5WS4 - chains A and B; structure by X-ray diffraction, 3.40 A resolution.

# Chain A (and B)
Protein: Macrolide export ATP-binding/permease protein MacB
From: Acinetobacter baumannii
Notes: EC 3.6.3.-; chain B of this document is another copy of the same molecule, construct and numbering; everything in this record applies to it too
UniProt: A0A0D8G707 (A0A0D8G707_ACIBA); residues 1-664 here = UniProt positions 1-664
Amino-acid sequence (671 residues; numbered -6 to 664; the number before each row is that of its first residue; numbers below 1 keep their minus sign (Met-6 is residue -6)):
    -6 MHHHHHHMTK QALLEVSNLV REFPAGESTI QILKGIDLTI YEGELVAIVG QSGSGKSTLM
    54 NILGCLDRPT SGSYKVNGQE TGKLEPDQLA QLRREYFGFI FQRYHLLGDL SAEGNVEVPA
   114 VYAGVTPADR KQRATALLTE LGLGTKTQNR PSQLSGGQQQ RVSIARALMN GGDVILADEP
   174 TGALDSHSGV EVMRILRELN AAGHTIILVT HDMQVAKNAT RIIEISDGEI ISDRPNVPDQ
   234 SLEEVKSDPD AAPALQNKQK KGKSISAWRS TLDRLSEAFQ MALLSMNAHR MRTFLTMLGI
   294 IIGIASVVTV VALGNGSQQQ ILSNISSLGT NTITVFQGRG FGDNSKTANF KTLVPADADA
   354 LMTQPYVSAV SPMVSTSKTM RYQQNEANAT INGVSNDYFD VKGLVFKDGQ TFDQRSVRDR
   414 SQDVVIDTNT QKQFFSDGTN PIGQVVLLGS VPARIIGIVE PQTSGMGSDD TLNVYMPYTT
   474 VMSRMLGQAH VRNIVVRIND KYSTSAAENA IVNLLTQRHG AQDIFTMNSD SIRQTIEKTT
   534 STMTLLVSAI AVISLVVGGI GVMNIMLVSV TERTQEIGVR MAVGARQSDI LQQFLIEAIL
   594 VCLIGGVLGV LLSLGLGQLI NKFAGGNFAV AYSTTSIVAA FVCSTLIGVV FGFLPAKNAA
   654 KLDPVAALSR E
Unresolved in the structure: -6 to 2, 248-259
Differences from the reference sequence: expression tag (-6 to 0)
Residues lining bound ligands: adenosine 5'-O-(2-thiodiphosphate) (AT4; 5'-O-[(R)-hydroxy(thiophosphonooxy)phosphoryl]adenosine): Phe16, Ile25, Gln44, Ser45, Gly46, Ser47, Gly48, Lys49, Ser50, Thr51
What the authors report for this chain:
  - binding site for adenosine 5'-O-(2-thiodiphosphate): Phe16
  - mutagenesis - E172Q: abolished growth

# Chain A / chain B interface
Pairs across the interface (87):
  Gln44(A) - Asp178(B)
  Gln44(A) - Ser179(B)  hydrogen bond (side chain-backbone)
  Gln44(A) - His180(B)
  Ser45(A) - Asp178(B)  hydrogen bond (backbone-side chain)
  Arg96(A) - Arg96(B)
  Arg96(A) - Glu664(B)  salt bridge
  Gly175(A) - Gly175(B)
  Leu177(A) - His204(B)
  Asp178(A) - Gln44(B)
  Asp178(A) - Ser45(B)  hydrogen bond (side chain-backbone)
  Asp178(A) - His204(B)
  Ser179(A) - Gln44(B)  hydrogen bond (backbone-side chain)
  Ser179(A) - His204(B)
  His180(A) - Gln44(B)
  His204(A) - Asp178(B)
  His204(A) - Ser179(B)
  Met284(A) - Leu560(B)  hydrophobic
  Arg285(A) - Asn557(B)
  Arg285(A) - Val561(B)
  Leu288(A) - Met556(B)  hydrophobic
  Leu288(A) - Asn557(B)
  Leu288(A) - Leu560(B)  hydrophobic
  Thr289(A) - Asn557(B)  hydrogen bond
  Leu291(A) - Ile553(B)  hydrophobic
  Ile295(A) - Ile546(B)  hydrophobic
  Ile295(A) - Val550(B)  hydrophobic
  Ile295(A) - Ile553(B)  hydrophobic
  Ser299(A) - Ile546(B)
  Val303(A) - Ile543(B)  hydrophobic
  Arg332(A) - Glu501(B)  salt bridge
  Arg332(A) - Asn502(B)  hydrogen bond
  Arg332(A) - Gln515(B)
  Arg332(A) - Thr519(B)  hydrogen bond
  Lys339(A) - Gln510(B)
  Phe343(A) - Thr509(B)
  Phe343(A) - Gln510(B)
  Phe343(A) - His512(B)
  Phe343(A) - Gly513(B)
  Phe343(A) - Ala514(B)  hydrophobic
  Asn502(A) - Arg332(B)  hydrogen bond
  Asn506(A) - Phe334(B)
  Asn506(A) - Lys339(B)
  Thr509(A) - Phe343(B)
  Gln510(A) - Lys339(B)
  Gln510(A) - Phe343(B)
  Gly513(A) - Phe343(B)
  Ala514(A) - Phe343(B)  hydrophobic
  Ala514(A) - Asp516(B)
  Gln515(A) - Gly331(B)
  Gln515(A) - Arg332(B)
  Gln515(A) - Gly333(B)  hydrogen bond (side chain-backbone)
  Gln515(A) - Gln515(B)
  Gln515(A) - Asp516(B)
  Asp516(A) - Ala514(B)
  Asp516(A) - Gln515(B)  hydrogen bond (side chain-backbone)
  Asp516(A) - Asp516(B)
  Val540(A) - Val540(B)  hydrophobic
  Val540(A) - Ile543(B)  hydrophobic
  Ile543(A) - Val303(B)  hydrophobic
  Ile543(A) - Ile543(B)  hydrophobic
  Ile543(A) - Ala544(B)
  Ala544(A) - Ile543(B)
  Ile546(A) - Ile295(B)  hydrophobic
  Ile546(A) - Ser299(B)
  Ile546(A) - Ser547(B)
  Ser547(A) - Ile546(B)
  Ser547(A) - Ser547(B)
  Ser547(A) - Val550(B)
  Val550(A) - Ile295(B)  hydrophobic
  Val550(A) - Ser547(B)
  Val550(A) - Val550(B)  hydrophobic
  Val550(A) - Gly551(B)
  Gly551(A) - Val550(B)
  Ile553(A) - Leu291(B)  hydrophobic
  Ile553(A) - Ile295(B)  hydrophobic
  Met556(A) - Leu288(B)  hydrophobic
  Asn557(A) - Arg285(B)
  Asn557(A) - Leu288(B)
  Asn557(A) - Thr289(B)  hydrogen bond
  Asn557(A) - Ile558(B)
  Ile558(A) - Asn557(B)
  Ile558(A) - Ile558(B)  hydrophobic
  Leu560(A) - Met284(B)  hydrophobic
  Val561(A) - Arg285(B)
  Val561(A) - Val561(B)  hydrophobic
  Glu664(A) - Arg96(B)  salt bridge
  Glu664(A) - Glu664(B)
Other interface residues (no listed pair), chain A (47 interface residues in all): Gln95, Ala176, Gly292, Val505, Met536
Other interface residues (no listed pair), chain B (53 interface residues in all): Gln95, Ala176, Leu177, Gly292, Gly335, Val505, Met536

# Summary
Chain A and chain B form an interface of 47 and 53 residues respectively, with 11 hydrogen bonds and 3 salt
bridges. Polar pairs include Arg96(A)-Glu664(B), Arg332(A)-Glu501(B) and Gln44(A)-Ser179(B). Ligands of chain
A: adenosine 5'-O-(2-thiodiphosphate). From the paper: a binding site for adenosine 5'-O-(2-thiodiphosphate)
at Phe16(A); E172Q of chain A abolishes growth.
Chain A and chain B are both Macrolide export ATP-binding/permease protein MacB (Acinetobacter baumannii); the
structure, Crystal structure of tripartite-type ABC transporter MacB from Acinetobacter baumannii, was
determined by X-ray diffraction.
